PDB entry 7PQ7 | X-ray diffraction, 1.55 A resolution | chain A

# Chain A
Protein: Thiol:disulfide interchange protein DsbA
Organism: Campylobacter jejuni
UniProtKB: A0A1J6PBD5 (A0A1J6PBD5_CAMJU); residues 2-194 here correspond to UniProt positions 21-213 (UniProt number = residue number + 19)
Chain sequence (202 residues; row label = number of the first residue in the row):
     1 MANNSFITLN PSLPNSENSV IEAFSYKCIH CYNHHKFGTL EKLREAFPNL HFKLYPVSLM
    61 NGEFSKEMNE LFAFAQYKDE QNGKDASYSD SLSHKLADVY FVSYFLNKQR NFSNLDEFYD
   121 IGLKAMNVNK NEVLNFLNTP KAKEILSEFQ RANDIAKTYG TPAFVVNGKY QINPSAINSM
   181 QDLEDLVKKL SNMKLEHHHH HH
Not modelled in the structure: 1-3, 195-202
Sequence notes: initiating methionine (1); expression tag (195-202)
Reported in the primary citation:
  - catalytic residues: Cys-28 to Cys-31

# Overview
From the paper: the catalytic residue Cys-28.
Chain A is Thiol:disulfide interchange protein DsbA (Campylobacter jejuni); the structure, Crystal structure
of Campylobacter jejuni DsbA1, was determined by X-ray diffraction (same publication as 7PQ8 and 7PQF).
